8VBS - chains A and C of the 4 polymer chains in the assembly; structure by X-ray diffraction, 3.31 A resolution.

[Chain A]
Name: Cysteine desulfurase
Organism: Escherichia coli
Notes: EC 2.8.1.7
UniProtKB: P77444 (SUFS_ECOLI); numbering as in UniProt (aligned over 1-406)
Sequence (406 residues; numbered 1 to 406; the number before each row is that of its first residue):
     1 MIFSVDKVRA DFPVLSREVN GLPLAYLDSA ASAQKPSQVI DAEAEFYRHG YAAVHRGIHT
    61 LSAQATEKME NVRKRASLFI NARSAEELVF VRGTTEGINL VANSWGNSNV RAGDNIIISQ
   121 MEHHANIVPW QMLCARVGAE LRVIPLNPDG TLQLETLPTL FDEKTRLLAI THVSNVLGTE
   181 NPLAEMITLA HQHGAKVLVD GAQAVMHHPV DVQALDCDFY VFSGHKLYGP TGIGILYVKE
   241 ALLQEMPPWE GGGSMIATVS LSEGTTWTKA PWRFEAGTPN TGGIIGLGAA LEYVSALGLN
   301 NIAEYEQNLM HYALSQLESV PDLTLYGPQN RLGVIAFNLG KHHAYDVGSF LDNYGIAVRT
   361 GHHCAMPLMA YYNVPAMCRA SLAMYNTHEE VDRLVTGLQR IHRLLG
Not modelled in the structure: 1, 406
Modified residues: Lys226 ((2S)-2-amino-6-[[3-hydroxy-2-methyl-5-(phosphonooxymethyl)pyridin-4-yl]methylideneamino]hexanoic acid; LLP); Cys364 (S-mercaptocysteine; CSS)
Curated features (UniProtKB/Swiss-Prot):
  - active site: Cys364 (Cysteine persulfide intermediate)
  - modified residue: Lys226 (N6-(pyridoxal phosphate)lysine)
  - mutagenesis: His55 (H55A: No effect), His123 (H123A: Loss of function; possibly due to destabilization of PLP in the active site), Cys364 (C364A: Abolishes activity towards L-cysteine but not towards selenocysteine), Arg379 (R379A: Loss of function)
Reported in the primary citation:
  - conformationally variable residues (loop rearrangement): Arg56
  - mutagenesis - S349A: unchanged binding to Cysteine desulfuration protein SufE (chain C)
  - specificity-determining residues: Tyr345 (by similarity / conservation)
  - catalytic residues: Cys364 (proposed by the authors, not directly observed)

[Chain C]
Name: Cysteine desulfuration protein SufE
Organism: Escherichia coli
UniProtKB: J7Q7S7 (J7Q7S7_ECOLX); residues 1-138 here = UniProt positions 1-138
Sequence (138 residues; each row starts with the number of its first residue):
     1 MALLPDKEKL LRNFLRCANW EEKYLYIIEL GQRLPELRDE DRSPQNSIQG AQSQVWIVMR
    61 QNAQGIIELQ GDSDAAIVKG LIAVVFILYD QMTPQDIVNF DVRPWFCKMA LTQHLTPSRS
   121 QGLEAMIRAI RAKAAALS
Not modelled in the structure: 1-2, 116-119
Differences from the reference sequence: engineered mutation Ala51 (Cys in J7Q7S7), Cys107 (Glu in J7Q7S7)
Reported in the primary citation:
  - conformationally variable residues (order/disorder transition): Thr116 to Arg119
  - mutagenesis - R119A: abolished catalytic activity with Cysteine desulfurase (chain A)
  - mutagenesis - T116A, T116S, R119K, Q121A, Q121E: unchanged catalytic activity with Cysteine desulfurase (chain A)
  - mutagenesis - C51A/E107C/R119A, R119A: increased binding to Cysteine desulfurase (chain A)
  - mutagenesis - C51A/E107C/R119K, C51A/E107C/T116A, C51A/E107C/Q121A: unchanged binding to Cysteine desulfurase (chain A)

[Interface between chain A and chain C]
Residue-residue contacts (18):
  Asn20(A) with His114(C)
  His343(A) with Asp74(C), salt bridge; Ala75(C)
  Tyr345(A) with Ala75(C), hydrophobic; Ile77(C), hydrophobic
  Asp346(A) with Ala75(C); Ala76(C), hydrogen bond (side chain-backbone); Ile77(C), hydrogen bond (side chain-backbone)
  Ser349(A) with Ile77(C)
  Phe350(A) with Ile28(C), hydrophobic
  Asn353(A) with Trp20(C); Tyr24(C)
  Tyr354(A) with Glu21(C), hydrogen bond
  Thr360(A) with Gln52(C), hydrogen bond (backbone-side chain)
  Pro375(A) with Gln54(C); Asp74(C)
  Arg400(A) with Glu21(C), salt bridge
  Leu404(A) with Glu21(C)
Other interface residues (no listed pair), chain C (13 interface residues in all): Ser53, Val78
The authors on this interface:
  - residue pairs: His343(A)-Asp74(C) (hydrogen bond), Asp346(A)-Ala76(C) (backbone contact), Asp346(A)-Ile77(C) (backbone contact), Tyr354(A)-Glu21(C) (hydrogen bond)
  - interface residues, chain A: His343(A), Tyr345(A), Ser349(A), Phe350(A), Asn353(A)
  - hot spots on chain A (mutagenesis) - H343A (Kd >20 uM), Y345A (Kd >20 uM), Y354A (Kd >20 uM): decreased binding to Cysteine desulfuration protein SufE (chain C)
  - hot spots on chain A (mutagenesis) - D346A, F350A: abolished binding to Cysteine desulfuration protein SufE (chain C)
  - hot spots on chain A (mutagenesis) - N353A: increased binding to Cysteine desulfuration protein SufE (chain C)
  - interface residues, chain C: Trp20(C)

[Summary]
12 residues of chain A and 13 residues of chain C are in contact; the contacts include 4 hydrogen bonds and 2
salt bridges. Among the polar pairs are His343(A)-Asp74(C), Arg400(A)-Glu21(C) and Asp346(A)-Ala76(C). The
authors report hydrogen bonds between His343(A) and Asp74(C) and Tyr354(A) and Glu21(C); backbone contacts
between Asp346(A) and Ala76(C) and Asp346(A) and Ile77(C). The paper reports the catalytic residue Cys364(A);
H343A, Y345A and Y354A of chain A reduce binding to Cysteine desulfuration protein SufE (chain C); 17
substitutions were tested in all.
Chain A is Cysteine desulfurase and chain C is Cysteine desulfuration protein SufE, both from Escherichia
coli; the structure, E. coli cysteine desulfurase SufS bound to SufE C51A, was determined by X-ray
diffraction.
